7N3J - chains A and B; structure by X-ray diffraction, 2.00 A resolution.

Chain A (and B):
Protein: Peptidyl-prolyl cis-trans isomerase B
Source organism: Escherichia coli (strain K12)
Notes: EC 5.2.1.8; chain B of this document is another copy of the same molecule, construct and numbering; everything in this record applies to it too
Reference sequence: P23869 (PPIB_ECOLI); residue numbers follow UniProt; this construct covers 1-164
Amino-acid sequence (170 residues; each row starts with the number of its first residue):
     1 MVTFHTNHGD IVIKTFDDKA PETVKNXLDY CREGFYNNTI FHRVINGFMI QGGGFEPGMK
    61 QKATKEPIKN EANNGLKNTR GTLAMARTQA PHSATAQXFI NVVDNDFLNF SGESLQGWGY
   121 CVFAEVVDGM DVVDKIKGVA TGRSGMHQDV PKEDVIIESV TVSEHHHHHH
Unresolved in the structure: 169-170 (chain B: 170)
Sequence notes: engineered mutation 05O_27 (Phe in P23869), 05O_98 (Phe in P23869); expression tag (165-170)
Modified residues: 05O ((2S)-2-amino-3-[4-(trifluoromethoxy)phenyl]propanal) at position 27; 05O ((2S)-2-amino-3-[4-(trifluoromethoxy)phenyl]propanal) at position 98
From the paper describing this entry:
  - conformationally variable residues (side-chain flip): Phe-4

Chain A / chain B interface:
Residue-residue contacts (16):
  Arg-80(A) / Gly-47(B)  hydrogen bond (side chain-backbone)
  Arg-80(A) / Val-103(B)
  Arg-80(A) / Asn-105(B)  hydrogen bond
  Arg-80(A) / Phe-107(B)
  Glu-125(A) / Asn-46(B)
  Glu-125(A) / Lys-137(B)  salt bridge
  Val-126(A) / Val-103(B)
  Val-127(A) / Arg-80(B)
  Asp-128(A) / Arg-80(B)
  Asp-128(A) / Asp-104(B)
  Met-130(A) / Val-103(B)  hydrophobic
  Met-130(A) / Asp-104(B)
  Asp-131(A) / Asp-104(B)
  Asp-131(A) / Asp-106(B)
  Asp-134(A) / Phe-107(B)
  Lys-135(A) / Asp-106(B)  salt bridge
Other interface residues (no listed pair), chain A (13 interface residues in all): Lys-14, Thr-79, Asp-104, Gly-129
Other interface residues (no listed pair), chain B (12 interface residues in all): Phe-48, Val-102, Asp-134

Summary:
13 residues of chain A face 12 of chain B across their interface; the contacts include 2 hydrogen bonds and 2
salt bridges. Polar pairs include Glu-125(A)/Lys-137(B), Lys-135(A)/Asp-106(B) and Arg-80(A)/Gly-47(B). The
paper reports conformational variability at Phe-4(A).
Chain A and chain B are both Peptidyl-prolyl cis-trans isomerase B (Escherichia coli (strain K12)); the
structure, E. coli peptidyl-prolyl cis-trans isomerase, mutant Phe27CF3-Tyr/Phe98CF3-Tyr, was determined by
X-ray diffraction together with 7RFD from the same study.
